Entry 8II1 (X-ray diffraction, 1.91 A resolution); this record covers chains A and B.

# Chain A (and B)
Molecule: Transthyretin
Organism: Homo sapiens
Notes: chain B of this document is another copy of the same molecule, construct and numbering; everything in this record applies to it too
Reference sequence: P02766 (TTHY_HUMAN); residues -19 to 127 here correspond to UniProt positions 1-147 (UniProt number = residue number + 20)
Chain sequence (159 residues; each row starts with the number of its first residue; numbers below 1 keep their minus sign (Met-31 is residue -31)):
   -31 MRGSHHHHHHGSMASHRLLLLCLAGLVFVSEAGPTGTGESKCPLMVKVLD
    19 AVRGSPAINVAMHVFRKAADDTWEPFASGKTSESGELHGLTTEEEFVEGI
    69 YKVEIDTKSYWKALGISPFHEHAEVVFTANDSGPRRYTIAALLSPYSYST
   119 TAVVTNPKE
Disordered / not traced: -31 to 9, 125-127
Construct notes: initiating methionine (-31); expression tag (-30 to -20); engineered mutation Met30 (Val50 in P02766)
Ligand contacts: Benziodarone (PJO): Lys15, Leu17, Thr106, Ala108, Ala109, Leu110, Ser117, Thr118, Thr119, Val121
Swiss-Prot annotation at these positions:
  - binding site (L-thyroxine): Lys15, Glu54, Ser117
  - modified residue: Cys10 (Sulfocysteine), Glu42 (4-carboxyglutamate), Ser52 (Phosphoserine)
  - glycosylation: Asn98 (N-linked (GlcNAc...) asparagine)

# Interface between chain A and chain B
Contacting residue pairs (45; chain A residue first):
  Ile68(A) with Glu89(B)
  Phe87(A) with Phe95(B), hydrophobic; Thr96(B); Tyr105(B), hydrophobic; Ile107(B), hydrophobic; Ala120(B), hydrophobic
  His88(A) with Val93(B); Val94(B); Thr118(B)
  Glu89(A) with Ile68(B); Val94(B), hydrogen bond (backbone-backbone); Thr96(B), hydrogen bond
  His90(A) with Val94(B)
  Glu92(A) with Lys70(B), salt bridge; Glu92(B); Val94(B); Tyr116(B), hydrogen bond (backbone-side chain)
  Val93(A) with His88(B)
  Val94(A) with His88(B); Glu89(B), hydrogen bond (backbone-backbone); His90(B); Glu92(B)
  Phe95(A) with Phe87(B), hydrophobic; Glu89(B)
  Thr96(A) with Glu89(B), hydrogen bond
  Tyr105(A) with Phe87(B), hydrophobic
  Ile107(A) with Phe87(B), hydrophobic
  Tyr114(A) with Thr119(B), hydrogen bond (backbone-side chain); Ala120(B), hydrogen bond (backbone-backbone); Val122(B), hydrophobic
  Ser115(A) with Thr118(B), hydrogen bond (side chain-backbone); Thr119(B)
  Tyr116(A) with Glu92(B), hydrogen bond (side chain-backbone); Ser117(B); Thr118(B), hydrogen bond (backbone-backbone)
  Ser117(A) with Tyr116(B); Ser117(B), hydrogen bond
  Thr118(A) with His88(B); Ser115(B), hydrogen bond (backbone-side chain); Tyr116(B), hydrogen bond (backbone-backbone)
  Thr119(A) with Tyr114(B), hydrogen bond (side chain-backbone); Ser115(B)
  Ala120(A) with Phe87(B), hydrophobic; Tyr114(B), hydrogen bond (backbone-backbone)
  Val122(A) with Tyr114(B), hydrophobic
Interface residues without a listed pair, chain A (22 interface residues in all): Lys70, Lys76
Interface residues without a listed pair, chain B (22 interface residues in all): Lys76

# Overview
The chain A/chain B interface involves 22 residues from each chain, with 15 hydrogen bonds and 1 salt bridge.
Among the polar pairs are Glu92(A)-Lys70(B), Glu89(A)-Thr96(B) and Glu92(A)-Tyr116(B). Chain A binds
Benziodarone. From UniProt: 3 L-thyroxine-binding residues on chain A.
Chain A and chain B are both Transthyretin (Homo sapiens); the structure, Crystal structure of V30M-TTR in
complex with BID, was determined by X-ray diffraction, deposited together with 8II2, 8II3 and 8II4.
